Entry 6XLW (X-ray diffraction, 1.50 A resolution); this record covers chains A and B.

# Chain A
Name: Splicing factor U2AF 65 kDa subunit
From: Homo sapiens
UniProtKB: P26368 (U2AF2_HUMAN), isoform P26368-2; numbering as in UniProt (aligned over 141-341)
Chain sequence (204 residues; row label = number of the first residue in the row):
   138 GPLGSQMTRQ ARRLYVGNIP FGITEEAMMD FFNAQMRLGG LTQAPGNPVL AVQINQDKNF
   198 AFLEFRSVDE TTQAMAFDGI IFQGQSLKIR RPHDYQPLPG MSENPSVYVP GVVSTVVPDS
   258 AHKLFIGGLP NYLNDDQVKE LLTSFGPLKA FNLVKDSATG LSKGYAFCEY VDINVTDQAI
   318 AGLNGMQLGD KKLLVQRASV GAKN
Unresolved in the structure: 138-141, 341
Construct notes: expression tag (138-140)
Ion coordination: Na+ site 1: Asn-155, Asn-196 (shared with U6(B) of chain B); Na+ site 2: Lys-195, Ser-294 (shared with U6(B) of chain B); Na+ site 3 near Ser-294 (its only coordinating residue here)
UniProt features mapped onto this chain:
  - modified residue: Lys-276 (5-hydroxylysine), Ser-294 (Phosphoserine)
  - natural variant: Arg-149 (R149W: In DEVDFB)

# Chain B
Molecule: 8-nt RNA strand
Sequence (8 nucleotides; row label = number of the first residue in the row):
     2 UUUUUUCC
Modified / non-standard residues: BRU (5-bromo-2'-deoxyuridine-5'-monophosphate) at position 7
Ion coordination: Na+ site 1: U6 (shared with Asn-155(A), Asn-196(A) of chain A)

# How chain A and chain B interact
Pairs across the interface (49):
  Arg-146(A) / C9(B)  hydrogen bond to the base
  Arg-150(A) / C8(B)  hydrogen bond to the base
  Arg-150(A) / C9(B)  hydrogen bond to the base
  Tyr-152(A) / U6(B)  hydrogen bond to the sugar
  Tyr-152(A) / BRU_7(B)  stacking on the base
  Asn-155(A) / U6(B)  base contact
  Lys-195(A) / U6(B)  base contact
  Asn-196(A) / U6(B)  hydrogen bond to the base
  Phe-197(A) / BRU_7(B)  sugar contact
  Phe-197(A) / C8(B)  sugar contact
  Phe-199(A) / BRU_7(B)  base contact
  Phe-199(A) / C8(B)  stacking on the base
  Lys-225(A) / U5(B)  hydrogen bond to the base
  Arg-227(A) / U5(B)  base contact
  Arg-227(A) / BRU_7(B)  base contact
  Arg-228(A) / BRU_7(B)  hydrogen bond to the base
  Pro-229(A) / BRU_7(B)  base contact
  Pro-229(A) / C8(B)  base contact
  His-230(A) / BRU_7(B)  stacking on the base
  Asp-231(A) / C8(B)  base contact
  Asp-231(A) / C9(B)  hydrogen bond to the base
  Thr-252(A) / U5(B)  hydrogen bond to the base
  Val-253(A) / U5(B)  base contact
  Val-254(A) / U5(B)  hydrogen bond to the base
  Asp-256(A) / DU4(B)  base contact
  Lys-260(A) / DU4(B)  hydrogen bond to the base
  Phe-262(A) / U2(B)  phosphate contact
  Phe-262(A) / U3(B)  stacking on the base
  Gly-264(A) / U2(B)  base contact
  Gly-265(A) / U2(B)  hydrogen bond to the base
  Asn-289(A) / DU4(B)  hydrogen bond to the base
  Asn-289(A) / U5(B)  base contact
  Val-291(A) / DU4(B)  base contact
  Ser-294(A) / U6(B)  base contact
  Lys-300(A) / U2(B)  sugar contact
  Tyr-302(A) / U2(B)  sugar contact
  Tyr-302(A) / U3(B)  sugar contact
  Tyr-302(A) / DU4(B)  hydrogen bond to the sugar
  Phe-304(A) / U3(B)  sugar contact
  Phe-304(A) / DU4(B)  stacking on the base
  Lys-328(A) / U2(B)  base contact
  Lys-329(A) / U2(B)  hydrogen bond to the base
  Leu-331(A) / U2(B)  base contact
  Gln-333(A) / U3(B)  hydrogen bond to the base
  Arg-334(A) / U3(B)  base contact
  Ala-335(A) / U3(B)  hydrogen bond to the base
  Gly-338(A) / U3(B)  hydrogen bond to the base
  Ala-339(A) / U3(B)  base contact
  Lys-340(A) / U3(B)  salt bridge to the phosphate
Also at the interface, not in a pair above, chain A (41 interface residues in all): Gln-190, Lys-292, Gly-301, Val-337

# Summary
41 residues of chain A face 8 of chain B across their interface, with 18 hydrogen bonds, 1 salt bridge and 5
aromatic stacking contacts. Polar contacts include Arg-146(A)/C9(B), Arg-150(A)/C8(B) and Arg-150(A)/C9(B).
Asn-155(A), Asn-196(A) and U6(B) form the Na+ site 1.
Here chain A is Splicing factor U2AF 65 kDa subunit (Homo sapiens) and chain B is an 8-nt RNA strand. Entry
6XLW (Crystal structure of U2AF65 bound to AdML splice site sequence) was determined by X-ray diffraction,
deposited together with 6XLV and 6XLX.
